7SS5 - chains A and D of the 4 polymer chains in the assembly; structure by electron microscopy, 2.70 A resolution.

Chain A:
Molecule: SgraIR restriction enzyme
Organism: Streptomyces griseus
Reference sequence: Q9F6L0 (Q9F6L0_STRGR); numbering as in UniProt (aligned over 1-339)
Chain sequence (352 residues; each row starts with the number of its first residue):
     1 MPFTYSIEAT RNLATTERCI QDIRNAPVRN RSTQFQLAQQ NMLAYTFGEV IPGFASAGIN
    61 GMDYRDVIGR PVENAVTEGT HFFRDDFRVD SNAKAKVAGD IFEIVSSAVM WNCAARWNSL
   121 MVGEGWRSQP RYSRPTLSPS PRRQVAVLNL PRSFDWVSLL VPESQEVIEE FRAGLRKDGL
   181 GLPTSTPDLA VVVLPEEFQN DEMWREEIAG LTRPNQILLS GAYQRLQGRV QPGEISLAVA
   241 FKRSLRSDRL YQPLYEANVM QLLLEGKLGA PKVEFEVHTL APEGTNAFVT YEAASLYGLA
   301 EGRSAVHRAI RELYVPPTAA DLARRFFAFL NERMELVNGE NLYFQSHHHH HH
Disordered / not traced: 1, 340-352
Construct notes: conflict Asp63 (Asn in Q9F6L0); expression tag (340-352)
Metal / ion sites: Ca2+ site 1: Glu103, Asp188 (shared with 1 residue of chain C); Ca2+ site 2: Glu103, Asn149, Leu150, Asp188; Ca2+ site 3: Asp188, Phe241 (shared with 1 residue of chain C)
Reported in the primary citation:
  - catalytic residues: Asp188, Lys242, Glu301
  - binding site for the 40-nt DNA strand: Ser244
  - conformationally variable residues (loop rearrangement, order/disorder transition): Asp22 to Gln34, Gly181 to Asp188, Gly284 to Asn286
  - binding site for the 40-nt DNA strand (chain D): Arg31, Gly284
  - specificity-determining residues: Arg31, Gly284

Chain D:
Molecule: 40-nt DNA strand
Sequence (40 nucleotides; each row starts with the number of its first residue; numbers below 1 keep their minus sign (DG-6 is residue -6)):
    -6 GATGCGTGGG TCTTCACACC GGTGTGAAGA CCCACGCATC
Disordered / not traced: -6 to 1, 26-33
Metal / ion sites: Ca2+ site 1: DC12 (shared with 2 residues of chain B)

Interface between chain A and chain D:
Pairs across the interface - 31 pairs, chain A then chain D:
  Arg31(A) - DT16(D)  base contact
  Arg31(A) - DG17(D)  hydrogen bond to the base
  Thr33(A) - DT16(D)  hydrogen bond to the phosphate
  Gln36(A) - DG17(D)  phosphate contact
  Leu37(A) - DG17(D)  hydrogen bond to the phosphate
  Ala38(A) - DT18(D)  phosphate contact
  Gln39(A) - DG17(D)  phosphate contact
  Gln39(A) - DT18(D)  hydrogen bond to the phosphate
  Gln40(A) - DT18(D)  hydrogen bond to the phosphate
  Gln40(A) - DG19(D)  hydrogen bond to the phosphate
  Asp90(A) - DG15(D)  phosphate contact
  Asp90(A) - DT16(D)  phosphate contact
  Asn92(A) - DG14(D)  hydrogen bond to the base
  Asn92(A) - DG15(D)  hydrogen bond to the sugar
  Ala93(A) - DT16(D)  phosphate contact
  Lys96(A) - DG15(D)  base contact
  Lys96(A) - DT16(D)  base contact
  Lys96(A) - DG17(D)  hydrogen bond to the sugar
  Val97(A) - DG17(D)  sugar contact
  Arg152(A) - DG17(D)  base contact
  Arg246(A) - DA11(D)  base contact
  Arg246(A) - DC12(D)  base contact
  Ser247(A) - DC10(D)  hydrogen bond to the phosphate
  Ser247(A) - DA11(D)  base contact
  Asp248(A) - DA11(D)  sugar contact
  Asp248(A) - DC12(D)  hydrogen bond to the base
  Asp248(A) - DC13(D)  hydrogen bond to the base
  Gly284(A) - DA9(D)  sugar contact
  Thr285(A) - DA9(D)  phosphate contact
  Thr285(A) - DC10(D)  phosphate contact
  Asn286(A) - DC10(D)  hydrogen bond to the phosphate
Also at the interface, not in a pair above, chain A (22 interface residues in all): Phe35, Tyr223, Arg249
Also at the interface, not in a pair above, chain D (12 interface residues in all): DA20

Summary:
22 residues of chain A and 12 residues of chain D are in contact, with 13 hydrogen bonds. Polar contacts
include Arg31(A)-DG17(D), Asn92(A)-DG14(D) and Asp248(A)-DC12(D). Glu103(A) and Asp188(A) form the Ca2+ site
1. The paper reports catalytic residues Asp188(A), Lys242(A) and Glu301(A); a binding site for the 40-nt DNA
strand (chain D) at Arg31(A) and Gly284(A).
Here chain A is SgraIR restriction enzyme (Streptomyces griseus) and chain D is a 40-nt DNA strand. Entry 7SS5
(Activated SgrAI endonuclease DNA-bound dimer with Ca2+ and intact primary site DNA) was determined by
electron microscopy together with 7S8D from the same study.
